9UXE - chains A and C of the 9 polymer chains in the assembly; structure by electron microscopy, 3.17 A resolution.

== Chain A (and C) ==
Name: Spike glycoprotein
From: Severe acute respiratory syndrome coronavirus 2
Notes: chain C of this document is another copy of the same molecule, construct and numbering; everything in this record applies to it too
UniProt: P0DTC2 (SPIKE_SARS2); residue numbers follow UniProt; this construct covers 1-1208
Chain sequence (1259 residues; each row starts with the number of its first residue):
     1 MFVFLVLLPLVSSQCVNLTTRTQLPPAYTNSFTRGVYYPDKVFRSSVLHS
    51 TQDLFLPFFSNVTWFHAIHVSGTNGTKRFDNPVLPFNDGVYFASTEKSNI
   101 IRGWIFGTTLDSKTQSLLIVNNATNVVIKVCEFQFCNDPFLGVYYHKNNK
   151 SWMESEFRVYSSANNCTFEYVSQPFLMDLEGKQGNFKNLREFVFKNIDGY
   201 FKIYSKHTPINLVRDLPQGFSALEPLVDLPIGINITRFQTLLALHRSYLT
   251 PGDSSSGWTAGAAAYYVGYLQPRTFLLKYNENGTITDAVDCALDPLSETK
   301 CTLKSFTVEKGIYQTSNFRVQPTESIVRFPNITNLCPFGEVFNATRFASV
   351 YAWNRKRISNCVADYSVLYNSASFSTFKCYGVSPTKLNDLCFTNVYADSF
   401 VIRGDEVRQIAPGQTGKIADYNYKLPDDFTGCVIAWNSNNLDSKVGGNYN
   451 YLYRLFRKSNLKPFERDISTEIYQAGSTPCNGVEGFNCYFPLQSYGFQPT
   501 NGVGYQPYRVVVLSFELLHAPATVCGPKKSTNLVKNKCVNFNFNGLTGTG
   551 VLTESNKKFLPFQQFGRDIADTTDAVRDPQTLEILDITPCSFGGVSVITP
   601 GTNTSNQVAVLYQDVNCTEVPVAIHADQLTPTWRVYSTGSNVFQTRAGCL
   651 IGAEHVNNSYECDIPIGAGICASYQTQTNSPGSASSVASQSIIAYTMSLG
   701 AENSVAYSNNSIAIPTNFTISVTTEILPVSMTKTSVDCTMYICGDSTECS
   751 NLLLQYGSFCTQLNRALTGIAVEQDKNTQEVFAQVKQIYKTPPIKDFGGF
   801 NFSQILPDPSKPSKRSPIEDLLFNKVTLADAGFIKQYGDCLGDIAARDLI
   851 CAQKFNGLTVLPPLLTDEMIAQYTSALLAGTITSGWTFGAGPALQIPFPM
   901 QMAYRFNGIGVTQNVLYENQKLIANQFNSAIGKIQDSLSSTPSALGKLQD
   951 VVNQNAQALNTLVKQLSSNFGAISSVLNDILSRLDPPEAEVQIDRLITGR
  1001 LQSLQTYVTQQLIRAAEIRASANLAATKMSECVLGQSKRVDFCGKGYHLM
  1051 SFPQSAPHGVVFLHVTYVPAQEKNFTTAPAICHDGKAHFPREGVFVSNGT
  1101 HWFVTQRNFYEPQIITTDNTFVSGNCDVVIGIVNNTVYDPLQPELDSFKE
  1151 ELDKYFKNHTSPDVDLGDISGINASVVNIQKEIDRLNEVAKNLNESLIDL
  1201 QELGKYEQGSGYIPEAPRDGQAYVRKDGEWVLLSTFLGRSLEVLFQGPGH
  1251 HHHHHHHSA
Not modelled in the structure: 1-13, 70-76, 183-185, 622-640, 676-689, 829-854, 1145-1259 (chain C: 1-13, 70-76, 183-185, 622-640, 676-689, 828-854, 1145-1259)
Differences from the reference sequence: conflict Gly-682 (Arg in P0DTC2), Ser-683 (Arg in P0DTC2), Ser-685 (Arg in P0DTC2); engineered mutation Pro-817 (Phe in P0DTC2), Pro-892 (Ala in P0DTC2), Pro-899 (Ala in P0DTC2), Pro-942 (Ala in P0DTC2), Pro-986 (Lys in P0DTC2), Pro-987 (Val in P0DTC2); expression tag (1209-1259)
UniProt features mapped onto this chain:
  - region: Asn-280 to Cys-301 (Putative superantigen), Arg-403 to Asp-405 (Integrin-binding motif), Asn-448 to Phe-456 (Immunodominant HLA epitope recognized by the CD8+), Pro-681, Ala-684 (Putative superantigen), Ser-816 to Tyr-837 (Fusion peptide 1), Lys-835 to Phe-855 (Fusion peptide 2), Asp-1163 to Glu-1202 (Heptad repeat 2)
  - site: Arg-815, Ser-816 (Cleavage)
  - glycosylation: Asn-17 (N-linked (GlcNAc...) (complex) asparagine), Asn-61 (N-linked (GlcNAc...) (hybrid) asparagine), Asn-74 (N-linked (GlcNAc...) (complex) asparagine), Asn-122 (N-linked (GlcNAc...) (hybrid) asparagine), Asn-149 (N-linked (GlcNAc...) (complex) asparagine), Asn-165 (N-linked (GlcNAc...) (complex) asparagine), Asn-234 (N-linked (GlcNAc...) (high mannose) asparagine), Asn-282 (N-linked (GlcNAc...) (complex) asparagine), Thr-323 (O-linked (GalNAc) threonine), Ser-325 (O-linked (HexNAc...) serine), Asn-331 (N-linked (GlcNAc...) (complex) asparagine), Asn-343 (N-linked (GlcNAc...) (complex) asparagine), Asn-603 (N-linked (GlcNAc...) (hybrid) asparagine), Asn-616 (N-linked (GlcNAc...) (complex) asparagine), Asn-657 (N-linked (GlcNAc...) (complex) asparagine), Thr-676 (O-linked (GlcNAc...) threonine), Thr-678 (O-linked (GlcNAc...) threonine), Asn-709 (N-linked (GlcNAc...) (high mannose) asparagine), Asn-717 (N-linked (GlcNAc...) (hybrid) asparagine), Asn-801 (N-linked (GlcNAc...) (hybrid) asparagine) and 6 more in UniProt
Disulfides: Cys-15/Cys-136, Cys-131/Cys-166, Cys-291/Cys-301, Cys-336/Cys-361, Cys-379/Cys-432, Cys-391/Cys-525, Cys-480/Cys-488, Cys-538/Cys-590, Cys-617/Cys-649, Cys-662/Cys-671, Cys-738/Cys-760, Cys-743/Cys-749, Cys-1032/Cys-1043, Cys-1082/Cys-1126
Covalently attached groups: N-acetylglucosamine (NAG) linked to Asn-61, Asn-165, Asn-234, Asn-282, Asn-331, Asn-603, Asn-616, Asn-657, Asn-709, Asn-717, Asn-801, Asn-1074, Asn-1098, Asn-1134; glycan linked to Asn-343

== How chain A and chain C interact ==
Pairs across the interface (152):
  Asn-317(A) / Asp-737(C)  hydrogen bond
  Arg-319(A) / Asp-737(C)  salt bridge
  Arg-319(A) / Met-740(C)  hydrogen bond
  Arg-357(A) / Gly-199(C)  hydrogen bond (side chain-backbone)
  Arg-357(A) / Pro-230(C)  hydrogen bond (side chain-backbone)
  Arg-357(A) / Ile-231(C)
  Gly-381(A) / Arg-983(C)  hydrogen bond (backbone-side chain)
  Gly-381(A) / Leu-984(C)
  Val-382(A) / Arg-983(C)
  Ser-383(A) / Arg-983(C)  hydrogen bond (backbone-backbone)
  Ser-383(A) / Leu-984(C)
  Ser-383(A) / Asp-985(C)
  Lys-386(A) / Leu-981(C)  hydrogen bond (side chain-backbone)
  Lys-386(A) / Ser-982(C)
  Lys-386(A) / Leu-984(C)  hydrogen bond (side chain-backbone)
  Leu-390(A) / Ser-982(C)
  Leu-390(A) / Arg-983(C)
  Asn-394(A) / Tyr-200(C)  hydrogen bond
  Tyr-396(A) / Asp-198(C)
  Thr-430(A) / Arg-983(C)
  Ala-475(A) / Tyr-369(C)  hydrogen bond (backbone-side chain)
  Gly-476(A) / Tyr-369(C)  hydrogen bond (backbone-side chain)
  Ser-477(A) / Asn-370(C)  hydrogen bond
  Phe-486(A) / Phe-374(C)
  Asn-487(A) / Tyr-369(C)  hydrogen bond (side chain-backbone)
  Leu-517(A) / Arg-983(C)
  His-519(A) / Asp-40(C)
  His-519(A) / Lys-41(C)  hydrogen bond (side chain-backbone)
  His-519(A) / Val-42(C)
  Pro-521(A) / Lys-41(C)
  Thr-547(A) / Asn-978(C)
  Thr-547(A) / Ser-982(C)
  Lys-557(A) / Phe-43(C)
  Lys-558(A) / Asn-282(C)
  Phe-559(A) / Phe-43(C)  hydrophobic
  Leu-560(A) / Glu-224(C)
  Phe-562(A) / Lys-41(C)
  Phe-562(A) / Pro-225(C)
  Gln-563(A) / Lys-41(C)
  Gln-563(A) / Val-42(C)
  Gln-563(A) / Phe-43(C)
  Gln-564(A) / Lys-41(C)  hydrogen bond (backbone-backbone)
  Phe-565(A) / Lys-41(C)
  Phe-565(A) / Val-42(C)
  Phe-565(A) / Phe-43(C)  hydrogen bond (backbone-backbone)
  Gly-566(A) / Phe-43(C)
  Arg-567(A) / Val-42(C)
  Arg-567(A) / Phe-43(C)  hydrogen bond (backbone-backbone)
  Ala-570(A) / Val-963(C)  hydrophobic
  Asp-571(A) / Arg-44(C)  salt bridge
  Asp-571(A) / His-49(C)  salt bridge
  Phe-592(A) / Met-740(C)  hydrophobic
  Phe-592(A) / Phe-855(C)
  Phe-592(A) / Gly-857(C)
  Gln-613(A) / Leu-861(C)
  Asp-614(A) / Val-860(C)
  Arg-646(A) / Thr-866(C)
  Ala-647(A) / Pro-862(C)  hydrophobic
  Pro-665(A) / Leu-864(C)  hydrophobic
  Ala-668(A) / Pro-863(C)  hydrogen bond (backbone-backbone)
  Ala-668(A) / Leu-864(C)
  Ala-668(A) / Thr-866(C)  hydrogen bond (backbone-side chain)
  Gly-669(A) / Leu-864(C)  hydrogen bond (backbone-backbone)
  Gly-669(A) / Thr-866(C)
  Thr-696(A) / Met-869(C)
  Met-697(A) / Leu-865(C)  hydrophobic
  Met-697(A) / Met-869(C)
  Leu-699(A) / Lys-786(C)
  Leu-699(A) / Ile-788(C)  hydrophobic
  Leu-699(A) / Met-869(C)
  Leu-699(A) / Gln-872(C)
  Leu-699(A) / Tyr-873(C)
  Gly-700(A) / Lys-786(C)
  Ala-701(A) / Lys-786(C)
  Ala-701(A) / Gln-787(C)
  Ala-701(A) / Ile-788(C)  hydrogen bond (backbone-backbone)
  Glu-702(A) / Lys-790(C)
  Asn-703(A) / Gln-787(C)
  Asn-703(A) / Ile-788(C)  hydrogen bond (backbone-backbone)
  Asn-703(A) / Tyr-789(C)
  Asn-703(A) / Lys-790(C)  hydrogen bond (backbone-backbone)
  Val-705(A) / Thr-883(C)
  Val-705(A) / Gln-895(C)
  Ala-706(A) / Gln-895(C)
  Tyr-707(A) / Pro-792(C)  hydrophobic
  Tyr-707(A) / Asp-796(C)
  Tyr-707(A) / Phe-797(C)
  Tyr-707(A) / Ile-896(C)
  Tyr-707(A) / Pro-897(C)  hydrophobic
  Tyr-707(A) / Phe-898(C)  hydrogen bond (side chain-backbone)
  Ser-708(A) / Pro-897(C)
  Asn-709(A) / Pro-897(C)
  Ser-711(A) / Gln-895(C)  hydrogen bond
  Ser-711(A) / Ile-896(C)
  Ser-711(A) / Pro-897(C)
  Ile-712(A) / Gln-895(C)
  Ala-713(A) / Leu-894(C)
  Ala-713(A) / Gln-895(C)  hydrogen bond (backbone-backbone)
  Pro-715(A) / Leu-894(C)  hydrophobic
  Gln-957(A) / Arg-765(C)  hydrogen bond
  Thr-961(A) / Ser-758(C)
  Thr-961(A) / Gln-762(C)
  Thr-961(A) / Arg-765(C)
  Gln-965(A) / Tyr-756(C)  hydrogen bond (side chain-backbone)
  Gln-965(A) / Gly-757(C)
  Gln-965(A) / Ser-758(C)  hydrogen bond (side chain-backbone)
  Ser-968(A) / Gln-755(C)
  Ser-968(A) / Tyr-756(C)
  Ser-968(A) / Gly-757(C)
  Asn-969(A) / Gln-755(C)
  Phe-970(A) / Gln-755(C)  hydrogen bond (backbone-backbone)
  Phe-970(A) / Tyr-756(C)
  Gln-1002(A) / Phe-759(C)
  Ser-1003(A) / Phe-759(C)
  Thr-1006(A) / Gln-1005(C)  hydrogen bond
  Gln-1010(A) / Leu-1012(C)
  Ile-1013(A) / Leu-1012(C)  hydrophobic
  Glu-1017(A) / Glu-773(C)
  Glu-1017(A) / Arg-1019(C)
  Arg-1039(A) / Thr-1027(C)
  Arg-1039(A) / Glu-1031(C)  salt bridge
  Arg-1039(A) / Arg-1039(C)
  Val-1040(A) / Ser-1030(C)
  Val-1040(A) / Glu-1031(C)
  Val-1040(A) / Gly-1035(C)
  Asp-1041(A) / Gly-889(C)
  Asp-1041(A) / Ser-1030(C)
  Lys-1045(A) / Gly-889(C)  hydrogen bond (side chain-backbone)
  Gly-1046(A) / Ala-890(C)
  Tyr-1047(A) / Ala-890(C)
  Pro-1069(A) / Ala-890(C)
  Pro-1069(A) / Pro-892(C)
  Glu-1072(A) / Pro-892(C)
  Glu-1072(A) / Leu-894(C)
  Asn-1074(A) / Gln-895(C)  hydrogen bond
  Thr-1077(A) / Pro-897(C)
  Thr-1077(A) / Met-900(C)  hydrogen bond
  Pro-1079(A) / Tyr-917(C)  hydrophobic
  Phe-1089(A) / Asn-914(C)
  Phe-1089(A) / Tyr-917(C)  hydrophobic
  Pro-1090(A) / Gln-913(C)  hydrogen bond (backbone-side chain)
  Val-1094(A) / Met-900(C)  hydrophobic
  Val-1094(A) / Tyr-904(C)
  Arg-1107(A) / Tyr-904(C)
  Arg-1107(A) / Asn-907(C)
  Arg-1107(A) / Gln-913(C)
  Phe-1121(A) / Asn-914(C)
  Ser-1123(A) / Asn-914(C)  hydrogen bond
  Ser-1123(A) / Glu-918(C)  hydrogen bond
  Ser-1123(A) / Glu-1111(C)
  Val-1128(A) / Glu-918(C)
  Leu-1141(A) / Glu-1144(C)
Interface residues without a listed pair, chain A (106 interface residues in all): Thr-385, Thr-393, Thr-478, Glu-516, Leu-518, Ile-569, Pro-589, Gly-667, Ile-670, Cys-671, Ser-704, Asn-710, Gly-971, Thr-1009, Val-1068, Ala-1078, Gly-1124, Val-1129, Ile-1130
Interface residues without a listed pair, chain C (96 interface residues in all): Tyr-38, Val-47, Ser-375, Phe-377, Thr-385, Gln-784, Trp-886, Thr-887, Gly-891, Ala-893, Gln-920, Ile-973, Leu-1001, Thr-1009, Ile-1013, Leu-1034

== Summary ==
106 residues of chain A and 96 residues of chain C are in contact, with 37 hydrogen bonds and 4 salt bridges.
Among the polar pairs are Arg-319(A)/Asp-737(C), Asp-571(A)/Arg-44(C) and Asp-571(A)/His-49(C).
Both chains are Spike glycoprotein (Severe acute respiratory syndrome coronavirus 2). Entry 9UXE (SARS-CoV2
Spike protein with Fab fragment antibody KXD355,state2) was determined by electron microscopy (same
publication as 9UXD).
